Entry 7MLI (X-ray diffraction, 3.60 A resolution); this record covers chains A and C of the 9 polymer chains in the assembly.

[Chain A]
Protein: DNA-directed RNA polymerase subunit alpha
Organism: Thermus thermophilus (strain HB8 / ATCC 27634 / DSM 579)
Notes: EC 2.7.7.6
UniProt: Q5SHR6 (RPOA_THET8); residues 1-315 here = UniProt positions 1-315
Chain sequence (315 residues; each row starts with the number of its first residue):
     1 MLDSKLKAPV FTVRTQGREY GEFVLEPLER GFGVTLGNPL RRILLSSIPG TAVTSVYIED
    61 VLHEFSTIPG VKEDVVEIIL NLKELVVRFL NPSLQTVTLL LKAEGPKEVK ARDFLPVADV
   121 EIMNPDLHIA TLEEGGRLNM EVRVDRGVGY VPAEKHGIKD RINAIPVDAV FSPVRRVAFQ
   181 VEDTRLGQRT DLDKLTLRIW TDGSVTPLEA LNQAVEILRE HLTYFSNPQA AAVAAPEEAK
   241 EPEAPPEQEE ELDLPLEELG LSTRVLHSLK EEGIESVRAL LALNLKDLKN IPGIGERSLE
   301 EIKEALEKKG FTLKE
Not modelled in the structure: 1-3, 230-315

[Chain C]
Protein: DNA-directed RNA polymerase subunit beta
Organism: Thermus thermophilus (strain HB8 / ATCC 27634 / DSM 579)
Notes: EC 2.7.7.6
UniProt: Q8RQE9 (RPOB_THET8); residues 1-1119 here = UniProt positions 1-1119
Chain sequence (1119 residues; each row starts with the number of its first residue):
     1 MEIKRFGRIR EVIPLPPLTE IQVESYRRAL QADVPPEKRE NVGIQAAFRE TFPIEEEDKG
    61 KGGLVLDFLE YRLGEPPFPQ DECREKDLTY QAPLYARLQL IHKDTGLIKE DEVFLGHIPL
   121 MTEDGSFIIN GADRVIVSQI HRSPGVYFTP DPARPGRYIA SIIPLPKRGP WIDLEVEPNG
   181 VVSMKVNKRK FPLVLLLRVL GYDQETLARE LGAYGELVQG LMDESVFAMR PEEALIRLFT
   241 LLRPGDPPKR DKAVAYVYGL IADPRRYDLG EAGRYKAEEK LGIRLSGRTL ARFEDGEFKD
   301 EVFLPTLRYL FALTAGVPGH EVDDIDHLGN RRIRTVGELM TDQFRVGLAR LARGVRERML
   361 MGSEDSLTPA KLVNSRPLEA AIREFFSRSQ LSQFKDETNP LSSLRHKRRI SALGPGGLTR
   421 ERAGFDVRDV HRTHYGRICP VETPEGANIG LITSLAAYAR VDELGFIRTP YRRVVGGVVT
   481 DEVVYMTATE EDRYTIAQAN TPLEGNRIAA ERVVARRKGE PVIVSPEEVE FMDVSPKQVF
   541 SVNTNLIPFL EHDDANRALM GSNMQTQAVP LIRAQAPVVM TGLEERVVRD SLAALYAEED
   601 GEVAKVDGNR IVVRYEDGRL VEYPLRRFYR SNQGTALDQR PRVVVGQRVR KGDLLADGPA
   661 SENGFLALGQ NVLVAIMPFD GYNFEDAIVI SEELLKRDFY TSIHIERYEI EARDTKLGPE
   721 RITRDIPHLS EAALRDLDEE GVVRIGAEVK PGDILVGRTS FKGESEPTPE ERLLRSIFGE
   781 KARDVKDTSL RVPPGEGGIV VRTVRLRRGD PGVELKPGVR EVVRVYVAQK RKLQVGDKLA
   841 NRHGNKGVVA KILPVEDMPH LPDGTPVDVI LNPLGVPSRM NLGQILETHL GLAGYFLGQR
   901 YISPIFDGAK EPEIKELLAQ AFEVYFGKRK GEGFGVDKRE VEVLRRAEKL GLVTPGKTPE
   961 EQLKELFLQG KVVLYDGRTG EPIEGPIVVG QMFIMKLYHM VEDKMHARST GPYSLITQQP
  1021 LGGKAQFGGQ RFGEMEVWAL EAYGAAHTLQ EMLTLKSDDI EGRNAAYEAI IKGEDVPEPS
  1081 VPESFRVLVK ELQALALDVQ TLDEKDNPVD IFEGLASKR
Not modelled in the structure: 57-63, 1119

[Chain A / chain C interface]
Contacting residue pairs (74; chain A residue first):
  E22(A) with F934(C)
  V34(A) with T979(C)
  N38(A) with G977(C), hydrogen bond (side chain-backbone); R978(C), hydrogen bond (side chain-backbone); T979(C), hydrogen bond (side chain-backbone); G980(C), hydrogen bond (side chain-backbone)
  R41(A) with E856(C); H860(C), hydrogen bond; G864(C), hydrogen bond (side chain-backbone)
  R42(A) with E856(C), hydrogen bond (side chain-backbone); D857(C), salt bridge; G977(C), hydrogen bond (side chain-backbone); R978(C)
  S46(A) with E856(C)
  L62(A) with I745(C), hydrophobic; G746(C)
  H63(A) with I745(C); G746(C); I799(C); V800(C); V801(C)
  E64(A) with K830(C), salt bridge
  F65(A) with F628(C); I703(C), hydrophobic; V801(C), hydrophobic
  T67(A) with G608(C); N609(C), hydrogen bond
  I68(A) with D607(C)
  P69(A) with D607(C)
  G70(A) with D607(C), hydrogen bond (backbone-side chain)
  V71(A) with D607(C), hydrogen bond (backbone-side chain); G608(C), hydrogen bond (backbone-backbone)
  K72(A) with V606(C); G608(C); P641(C); V643(C), hydrogen bond (side chain-backbone)
  D74(A) with R627(C), salt bridge; R640(C)
  L80(A) with R573(C); D698(C)
  K83(A) with K696(C), hydrogen bond (side chain-backbone); D698(C), salt bridge
  E133(A) with K605(C); V606(C), hydrogen bond (side chain-backbone); R610(C), salt bridge
  Y150(A) with E692(C); L695(C), hydrogen bond (side chain-backbone); K696(C); K832(C)
  I162(A) with R744(C)
  D168(A) with K832(C), salt bridge
  R176(A) with D863(C), hydrogen bond (side chain-backbone); G864(C)
  V177(A) with G864(C)
  A178(A) with P862(C); D863(C); G864(C)
  F179(A) with D937(C); R939(C), hydrogen bond (backbone-side chain)
  Q180(A) with R929(C), hydrogen bond; F934(C); G935(C), hydrogen bond (side chain-backbone); D937(C)
  V181(A) with D937(C), hydrogen bond (backbone-side chain); K938(C), hydrogen bond (backbone-backbone)
  E182(A) with G935(C), hydrogen bond (side chain-backbone); K938(C)
  D183(A) with K938(C), salt bridge
  D191(A) with K938(C), salt bridge
  L192(A) with K938(C), hydrogen bond (backbone-side chain)
  D193(A) with K938(C), salt bridge
  T196(A) with F934(C)
  R198(A) with E932(C), salt bridge; F934(C)
Interface residues without a listed pair, chain A (42 interface residues in all): L45, S66, V76, E154, V170, W200
Interface residues without a listed pair, chain C (51 interface residues in all): R642, V645, A828, Q829, V855, T865, V936, D976, E981

[In short]
42 residues of chain A face 51 of chain C across their interface, with 24 hydrogen bonds and 10 salt bridges.
Among the polar pairs are R42(A)-D857(C), E64(A)-K830(C) and D74(A)-R627(C).
Here chain A is DNA-directed RNA polymerase subunit alpha and chain C is DNA-directed RNA polymerase subunit
beta, both from Thermus thermophilus (strain HB8 / ATCC 27634 / DSM 579). Entry 7MLI (Crystal structure of
Thermus thermophilus reiterative transcription complex with 5nt oligo-C RNA) was determined by X-ray
diffraction together with 7MLB, 7MLJ and 7RDQ from the same study.
